Entry 7LBY (electron microscopy, 4.20 A resolution (low resolution: residue-level contacts below are approximate; hydrogen-bond / salt-bridge calls are withheld)); this record covers chains A and B.

# Chain A
Molecule: Cellulose synthase catalytic subunit [UDP-forming]
Source organism: Escherichia coli (strain K12)
Notes: EC 2.4.1.12
Reference sequence: P37653 (BCSA_ECOLI); the author numbering skips numbers that UniProt does not, so the offset changes along the chain: 5-45 = UniProt 2-42; 123-611 = UniProt 43-531; 634-974 = UniProt 532-872
Amino-acid sequence (886 residues; each row starts with the number of its first residue; note: 99 numbers in that range are skipped by the numbering (no residue carries them; nothing is unmodelled there)):
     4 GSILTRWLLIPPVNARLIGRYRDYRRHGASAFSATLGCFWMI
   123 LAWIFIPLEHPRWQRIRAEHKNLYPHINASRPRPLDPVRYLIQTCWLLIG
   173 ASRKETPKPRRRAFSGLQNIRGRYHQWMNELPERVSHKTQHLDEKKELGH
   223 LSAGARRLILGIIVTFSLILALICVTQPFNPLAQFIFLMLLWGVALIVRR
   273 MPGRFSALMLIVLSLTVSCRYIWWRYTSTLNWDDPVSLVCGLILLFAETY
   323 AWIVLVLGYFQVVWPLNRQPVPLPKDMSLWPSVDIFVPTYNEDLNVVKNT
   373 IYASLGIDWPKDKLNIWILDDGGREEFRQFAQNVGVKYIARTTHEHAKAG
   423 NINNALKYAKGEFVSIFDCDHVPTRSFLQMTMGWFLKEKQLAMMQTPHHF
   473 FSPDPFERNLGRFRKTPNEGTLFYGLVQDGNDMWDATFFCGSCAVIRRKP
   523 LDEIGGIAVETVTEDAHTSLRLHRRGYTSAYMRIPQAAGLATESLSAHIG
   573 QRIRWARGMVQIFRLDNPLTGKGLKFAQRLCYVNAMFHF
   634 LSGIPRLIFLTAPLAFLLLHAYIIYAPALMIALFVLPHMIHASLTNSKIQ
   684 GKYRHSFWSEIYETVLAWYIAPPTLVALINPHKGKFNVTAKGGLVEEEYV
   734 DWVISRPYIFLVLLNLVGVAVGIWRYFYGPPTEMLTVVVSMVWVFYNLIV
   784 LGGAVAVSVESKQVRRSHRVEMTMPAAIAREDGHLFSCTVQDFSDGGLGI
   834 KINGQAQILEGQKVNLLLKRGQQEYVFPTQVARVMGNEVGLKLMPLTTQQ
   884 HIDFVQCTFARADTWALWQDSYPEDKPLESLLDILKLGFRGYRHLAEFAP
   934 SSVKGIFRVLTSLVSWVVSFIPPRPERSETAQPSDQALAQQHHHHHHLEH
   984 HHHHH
Unresolved in the structure: 4-17, 872-988
Differences from the reference sequence: expression tag (4, 975-988); conflict P956 (Arg854 in P37653)
Curated features (UniProtKB/Swiss-Prot):
  - active site: D393, D537
  - binding site (substrate): D440, D442

# Chain B
Molecule: Cyclic di-GMP-binding protein
Source organism: Escherichia coli (strain K12)
Reference sequence: P37652 (BCSB_ECOLI); numbering as in UniProt (aligned over 1-779)
Amino-acid sequence (779 residues; row label = number of the first residue in the row):
     1 MKRKLFWICAVAMGMSAFPSFMTQATPATQPLINAEPAVAAQTEQNPQVG
    51 QVMPGVQGADAPVVAQNGPSRDVKLTFAQIAPPPGSMVLRGINPNGSIEF
   101 GMRSDEVVTKAMLNLEYTPSPSLLPVQSQLKVYLNDELMGVLPVTKEQLG
   151 KKTLAQMPINPLFISDFNRVRLEFVGHYQDVCEKPASTTLWLDVGRSSGL
   201 DLTYQTLNVKNDLSHFPVPFFDPSDNRTNTLPMVFAGAPDVGLQQASAIV
   251 ASWFGSRSGWRGQNFPVLYNQLPDRNAIVFATNDKRPDFLRDHPAVKAPV
   301 IEMINHPQNPYVKLLVVFGRDDKDLLQAAKGIAQGNILFRGESVVVNEVK
   351 PLLPRKPYDAPNWVRTDRPVTFGELKTYEEQLQSSGLEPAAINVSLNLPP
   401 DLYLMRSTGIDMDINYRYTMPPVKDSSRMDISLNNQFLQSFNLSSKQEAN
   451 RLLLRIPVLQGLLDGKTDVSIPALKLGATNQLRFDFEYMNPMPGGSVDNC
   501 ITFQPVQNHVVIGDDSTIDFSKYYHFIPMPDLRAFANAGFPFSRMADLSQ
   551 TITVMPKAPNEAQMETLLNTVGFIGAQTGFPAINLTVTDDGSTIQGKDAD
   601 IMIIGGIPDKLKDDKQIDLLVQATESWVKTPMRQTPFPGIVPDESDRAAE
   651 TRSTLTSSGAMAAVIGFQSPYNDQRSVIALLADSPRGYEMLNDAVNDSGK
   701 RATMFGSVAVIRESGINSLRVGDVYYVGHLPWFERVWYALANHPILLAVL
   751 AAISVILLAWVLWRLLRIISRRRLNPDNE
Unresolved in the structure: 1-66, 447-462, 632-658, 773-779
Disulfide bonds: C182-C500

# Chain A / chain B interface
Residue-residue contacts (8; chain A residue first):
  R153(A) - W760(B)
  V160(A) - S754(B)
  V160(A) - L757(B)
  I164(A) - S754(B)
  C167(A) - L747(B)
  L169(A) - W737(B)
  A173(A) - A741(B)
  M200(A) - L762(B)
Also at the interface, not in a pair above, chain A (11 interface residues in all): T166, L170, G172, P179
Also at the interface, not in a pair above, chain B (8 interface residues in all): P744

# Overview
The interface between chain A and chain B involves 11 residues on one side and 8 on the other. Curated
annotation (UniProt) lists active-site residues D393(A) and D537(A) and substrate-binding residues D440(A) and
D442(A) on chain A.
Chain A is Cellulose synthase catalytic subunit [UDP-forming] and chain B is Cyclic di-GMP-binding protein,
both from Escherichia coli (strain K12); the structure, Bacterial cellulose synthase BcsB with polyalanine
BcsA model, was determined by electron microscopy together with 7L2Z from the same study.
